7ADE - chains f and R of the 15 polymer chains in the assembly; structure by electron microscopy, 4.20 A resolution (low resolution: residue-level contacts below are approximate; hydrogen-bond / salt-bridge calls are withheld).

# Chain f
Molecule: Transcription termination factor Rho
Source organism: Escherichia coli
Notes: EC 3.6.4.-
UniProtKB: A0A0A0GPI6 (A0A0A0GPI6_ECOLX); residues 1-419 here correspond to UniProt positions 25-443 (UniProt number = residue number + 24)
Amino-acid sequence (419 residues; each row starts with the number of its first residue):
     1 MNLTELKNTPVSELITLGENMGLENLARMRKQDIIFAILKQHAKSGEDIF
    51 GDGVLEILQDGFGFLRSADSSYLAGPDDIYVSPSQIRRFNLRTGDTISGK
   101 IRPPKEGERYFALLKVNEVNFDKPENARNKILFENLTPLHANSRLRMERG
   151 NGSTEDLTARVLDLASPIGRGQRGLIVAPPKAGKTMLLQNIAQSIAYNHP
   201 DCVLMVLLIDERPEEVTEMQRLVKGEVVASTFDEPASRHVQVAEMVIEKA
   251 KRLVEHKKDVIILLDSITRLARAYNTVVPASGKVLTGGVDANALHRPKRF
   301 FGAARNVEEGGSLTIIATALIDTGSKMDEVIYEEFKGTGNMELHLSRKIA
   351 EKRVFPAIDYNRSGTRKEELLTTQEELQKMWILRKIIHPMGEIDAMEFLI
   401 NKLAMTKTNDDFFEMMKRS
Not modelled in the structure: 418-419

# Chain R
Molecule: rut RNA
Sequence (99 nucleotides; numbered 1 to 99; the number before each row is that of its first residue):
     1 GGGAUAACCCCGCUCUUACACAUUCCAGCCCUGAAAAAGGGCAUCAAAUU
    51 AAACCACACCUAUGGUGUAUGUCAAAUUAAACCACACCUGGCGUGUGGC
Not modelled in the structure: 1-18, 27-75

# Interface between chain f and chain R
Residue-residue contacts (32):
  Glu-56(f) with C25(R)
  Leu-58(f) with C25(R)
  Phe-62(f) with U24(R)
  Arg-66(f) with C25(R)
  Ala-74(f) with C25(R)
  Tyr-80(f) with U23(R); U24(R)
  Ser-82(f) with A22(R)
  Ser-84(f) with A20(R); C21(R)
  Gln-85(f) with A20(R); C21(R)
  Arg-88(f) with C19(R); A20(R)
  Phe-89(f) with C19(R)
  Lys-100(f) with C19(R)
  Arg-102(f) with A22(R)
  Gly-107(f) with U24(R)
  Glu-108(f) with U24(R)
  Arg-109(f) with U24(R); C25(R); C26(R)
  Tyr-110(f) with U24(R); C25(R); C26(R)
  Ala-112(f) with A22(R); U24(R)
  Leu-113(f) with A20(R); A22(R)
  Leu-114(f) with A20(R)
  Lys-115(f) with C19(R); A20(R)
Also at the interface, not in a pair above, chain f (22 interface residues in all): Phe-64

# In short
22 residues of chain f and 8 residues of chain R are in contact.
Here chain f is Transcription termination factor Rho (Escherichia coli) and chain R is rut RNA. Entry 7ADE
(Transcription termination complex IVa) was determined by electron microscopy together with 6Z9P, 6Z9Q, 6Z9R,
6Z9S, 6Z9T, 7ADB, 7ADC and 7ADD from the same study.
